PDB entry 1NC4 | X-ray diffraction, 2.25 A resolution | chains A and B

[Chain A]
Name: Monoclonal antibody 2D12.5, lambda light chain
Organism: Mus musculus
Notes: fragment: Fab; antibody fragment or engineered binder
Sequence (215 residues; each row starts with the number of its first residue):
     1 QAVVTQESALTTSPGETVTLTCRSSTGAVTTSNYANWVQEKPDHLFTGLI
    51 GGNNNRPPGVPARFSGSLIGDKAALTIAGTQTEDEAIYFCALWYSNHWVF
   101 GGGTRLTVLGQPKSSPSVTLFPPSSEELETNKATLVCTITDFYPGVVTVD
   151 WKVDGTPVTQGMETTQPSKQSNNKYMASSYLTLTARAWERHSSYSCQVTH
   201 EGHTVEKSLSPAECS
Disordered / not traced: 212-215
Disulfide bonds: Cys-22/Cys-90, Cys-137/Cys-196
Ligand contacts: DOF ((S)-2-(4-nitrobenzyl)-1,4,7,10-tetraazacyclododecane-N,n',n'',n'''-tetraacetate): Tyr-34, Gly-52, Trp-93, Trp-98

[Chain B]
Name: Monoclonal antibody 2D12.5, IGG1 gamma heavy chain
Organism: Mus musculus
Notes: fragment: Fab; antibody fragment or engineered binder
Sequence (221 residues; each row starts with the number of its first residue):
     1 EVKLQESGPGLVQPSQSLSITCTVSGFSLTDYGVHWVRQSPGKGLEWLGV
    51 IWSGGGTAYTAAFISRLNIYKDNSKNQVFFEMNSLQANDTAMYYCARRGS
   101 YPYNYFDVWGQGTTVTVSSAKTTPPSVYPLAPGSAAQTNSMVTLGCLVKG
   151 YFPEPVTVTWNSGSLSSGVHTFPAVLQSDLYTLSSSVTVPSSTWPSETVT
   201 CNVAHPASSTKVDKKIVPRDC
Disordered / not traced: 220-221
Modified residues: Glu-1 (pyroglutamic acid; PCA)
Disulfide bonds: Cys-22/Cys-95, Cys-146/Cys-201
Ligand contacts: DOF ((S)-2-(4-nitrobenzyl)-1,4,7,10-tetraazacyclododecane-N,n',n'',n'''-tetraacetate): His-35, Trp-52, Ser-53, Arg-98, Gly-99, Ser-100, Tyr-101, Asn-104

[Interface between chain A and chain B]
Residue-residue contacts - 88 pairs, chain A then chain B:
  Gln-1(A) / Thr-60(B)
  Gln-1(A) / Ala-61(B)  hydrogen bond (side chain-backbone)
  Asn-36(A) / Arg-98(B)  hydrogen bond
  Asn-36(A) / Asn-104(B)
  Asn-36(A) / Tyr-105(B)
  Asn-36(A) / Phe-106(B)
  Val-38(A) / Phe-106(B)  hydrophobic
  Val-38(A) / Trp-109(B)  hydrophobic
  Glu-40(A) / Gln-39(B)  hydrogen bond
  His-44(A) / Gln-39(B)
  His-44(A) / Met-92(B)
  His-44(A) / Tyr-94(B)
  Phe-46(A) / Gln-39(B)
  Phe-46(A) / Leu-45(B)  hydrophobic
  Phe-46(A) / Tyr-94(B)
  Phe-46(A) / Trp-109(B)  hydrophobic
  Thr-47(A) / Phe-106(B)
  Thr-47(A) / Asp-107(B)
  Gly-48(A) / Phe-106(B)  hydrogen bond (backbone-backbone)
  Gly-48(A) / Asp-107(B)  hydrogen bond (backbone-backbone)
  Gly-51(A) / Asn-104(B)
  Gly-51(A) / Tyr-105(B)
  Gly-52(A) / Arg-98(B)
  Gly-52(A) / Asn-104(B)  hydrogen bond (backbone-backbone)
  Asn-53(A) / Tyr-101(B)
  Asn-53(A) / Asn-104(B)  hydrogen bond
  Asn-55(A) / Pro-102(B)  hydrogen bond (side chain-backbone)
  Asn-55(A) / Asn-104(B)  hydrogen bond
  Asn-55(A) / Tyr-105(B)
  Pro-57(A) / Tyr-105(B)  hydrophobic
  Pro-58(A) / Tyr-105(B)
  Phe-89(A) / Gln-39(B)
  Phe-89(A) / Gly-44(B)
  Phe-89(A) / Leu-45(B)
  Trp-93(A) / Trp-52(B)  hydrophobic
  Asn-96(A) / Ala-58(B)
  Asn-96(A) / Tyr-59(B)
  His-97(A) / Trp-47(B)
  His-97(A) / Tyr-59(B)
  Trp-98(A) / His-35(B)
  Trp-98(A) / Trp-47(B)
  Trp-98(A) / Arg-98(B)
  Phe-100(A) / Val-37(B)  hydrophobic
  Phe-100(A) / Leu-45(B)
  Phe-100(A) / Trp-47(B)  hydrophobic
  Phe-121(A) / Leu-130(B)  hydrophobic
  Phe-121(A) / Thr-143(B)
  Phe-121(A) / Leu-144(B)
  Phe-121(A) / Gly-145(B)
  Pro-122(A) / Leu-130(B)
  Pro-122(A) / Ala-131(B)
  Pro-122(A) / Gly-133(B)
  Pro-122(A) / Arg-219(B)
  Ser-124(A) / Tyr-128(B)
  Ser-124(A) / Pro-129(B)  hydrogen bond (side chain-backbone)
  Glu-126(A) / Tyr-128(B)
  Glu-126(A) / Pro-129(B)
  Glu-126(A) / Lys-214(B)  salt bridge
  Glu-127(A) / Tyr-128(B)
  Glu-127(A) / Leu-147(B)
  Thr-130(A) / Tyr-128(B)
  Thr-134(A) / Lys-149(B)  hydrogen bond
  Val-136(A) / Leu-130(B)  hydrophobic
  Val-136(A) / Leu-147(B)  hydrophobic
  Val-136(A) / Ser-184(B)
  Thr-138(A) / Phe-172(B)
  Ile-139(A) / Phe-172(B)
  Thr-140(A) / His-170(B)
  Thr-140(A) / Phe-172(B)
  Glu-163(A) / Val-175(B)
  Thr-165(A) / Pro-173(B)
  Thr-165(A) / Ala-174(B)
  Thr-165(A) / Val-175(B)
  Ser-168(A) / Pro-173(B)
  Gln-170(A) / His-170(B)
  Met-176(A) / Thr-171(B)
  Met-176(A) / Phe-172(B)  hydrophobic
  Ala-177(A) / Phe-172(B)
  Ser-178(A) / Phe-172(B)
  Tyr-180(A) / Leu-147(B)  hydrophobic
  Tyr-180(A) / Val-175(B)  hydrophobic
  Tyr-180(A) / Thr-182(B)
  Tyr-180(A) / Leu-183(B)
  Tyr-180(A) / Ser-184(B)  hydrogen bond
  Thr-182(A) / Gln-177(B)
  Trp-188(A) / Arg-219(B)
  Leu-209(A) / Gly-133(B)
  Pro-211(A) / Arg-219(B)
Other interface residues (no listed pair), chain A (52 interface residues in all): Ile-50, Arg-56, Ala-91, Gly-101, Gly-102, Thr-119, Thr-164, Gln-166, Ser-210
Other interface residues (no listed pair), chain B (48 interface residues in all): Glu-46, Tyr-103, Gln-111, Pro-132, Ser-186

[Summary]
The interface between chain A and chain B involves 52 residues on one side and 48 on the other, with 12
hydrogen bonds and 1 salt bridge. Polar pairs include Glu-126(A)/Lys-214(B), Gln-1(A)/Ala-61(B) and
Asn-36(A)/Arg-98(B). Compound DOF is bound between chain A and chain B.
Here chain A is Monoclonal antibody 2D12.5, lambda light chain and chain B is Monoclonal antibody 2D12.5, IGG1
gamma heavy chain, both from Mus musculus. Entry 1NC4 (Crystal Structure of Monoclonal Antibody 2D12.5 Fab
Complexed with Gd-DOTA) was determined by X-ray diffraction, deposited together with 1NC2.
